Entry 4ZGR (X-ray diffraction, 1.97 A resolution); this record covers chains A and B.

# Chain A
Protein: rRNA N-glycosidase
Source organism: Momordica charantia
Notes: EC 3.2.2.22
Reference sequence: B7X8M2 (B7X8M2_MOMCH); residues 1-247 here correspond to UniProt positions 24-270 (UniProt number = residue number + 23)
Sequence (247 residues; numbered 1 to 247; the number before each row is that of its first residue):
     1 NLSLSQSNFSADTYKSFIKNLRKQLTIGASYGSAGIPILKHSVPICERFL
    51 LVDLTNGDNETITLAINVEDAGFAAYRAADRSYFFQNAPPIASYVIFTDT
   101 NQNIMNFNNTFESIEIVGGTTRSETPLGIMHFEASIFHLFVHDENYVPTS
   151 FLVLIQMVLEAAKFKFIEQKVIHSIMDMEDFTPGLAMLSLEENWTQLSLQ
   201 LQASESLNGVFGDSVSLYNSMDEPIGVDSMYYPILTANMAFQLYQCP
Disulfide bonds: Cys46 forms a disulfide with the same residue of a neighbouring copy of this chain
Residues lining bound ligands: N-acetylglucosamine (NAG; 2-acetamido-2-deoxy-beta-D-glucopyranose): Gln86, Asn87, Asn108, Ser113

# Chain B
Protein: rRNA N-glycosidase
Source organism: Momordica charantia
Notes: EC 3.2.2.22
Reference sequence: B7X8M2 (B7X8M2_MOMCH); residues 1-261 here correspond to UniProt positions 287-547 (UniProt number = residue number + 286)
Sequence (261 residues; each row starts with the number of its first residue):
     1 NEQCSPQQRTTRISGRDGLCVDVYGALTADGSRVILYPCGQQQNQQWTFY
    51 PDNTIRSLGKCLATSALSSGSNVVITNCDYLRYDDGWMVSSSGTMMNKSS
   101 HLVLTANAATSRTNLTGENNVFAAKQAWRIGNYVEPIVTTIIGLRHMCLE
   151 ATDNDTNVWLESCVKNKTKQYWALYSDDTIRVNNNRNLCVSSSTDSSSKL
   201 IVIRRCDGSINQRWVFTPQGTISNPGYEAVMDVAQNDVYLKKIVLSSATD
   251 KGNGQQWTVFY
Disulfide bonds: Cys20-Cys39, Cys61-Cys78, Cys148-Cys163, Cys189-Cys206
Glycans and other covalent adducts: N-acetylglucosamine (NAG) linked to Asn97, Asn114

# Chain A / chain B interface
Inter-chain disulfides: Cys246(A)-Cys4(B)
Residue-residue contacts - 69 pairs, chain A then chain B:
  Ala11(A) with His146(B)
  Asp12(A) with His146(B), salt bridge
  Lys15(A) with His146(B)
  Ser33(A) with Ser91(B)
  Ala34(A) with Pro218(B)
  Gly35(A) with Pro218(B)
  Ile36(A) with Pro218(B), hydrophobic
  Lys165(A) with Pro218(B); Gly220(B)
  Phe166(A) with Phe260(B), hydrophobic; Tyr261(B), hydrophobic
  Gln169(A) with Ile142(B); Phe260(B)
  Lys170(A) with Phe260(B)
  Ile172(A) with His146(B)
  His173(A) with Ile142(B); Phe260(B)
  Met176(A) with His146(B)
  Leu190(A) with Tyr261(B)
  Leu199(A) with Gln3(B)
  Ala203(A) with Gln3(B); Cys4(B); Pro6(B)
  Ser206(A) with Pro6(B); Pro51(B)
  Leu207(A) with Pro6(B), hydrophobic; Arg9(B); Phe49(B); Tyr50(B); Pro51(B)
  Asn208(A) with Asn53(B); Trp87(B), hydrogen bond (side chain-backbone); Met88(B); Val89(B), hydrogen bond (side chain-backbone)
  Val210(A) with Arg9(B); Phe49(B), hydrophobic; Ile130(B), hydrophobic
  Phe211(A) with Arg9(B)
  Gly212(A) with Pro6(B); Arg9(B), hydrogen bond (backbone-side chain)
  Asp213(A) with Arg9(B)
  Ser214(A) with Arg9(B)
  Tyr218(A) with Tyr261(B)
  Asn219(A) with Tyr261(B)
  Ser220(A) with Tyr261(B), hydrogen bond (backbone-backbone)
  Ile225(A) with Tyr133(B), hydrophobic
  Gly226(A) with Tyr133(B)
  Asp228(A) with Thr11(B), hydrogen bond; Gly131(B); Asn132(B), hydrogen bond (side chain-backbone)
  Ser229(A) with Ile130(B), hydrogen bond (side chain-backbone)
  Met230(A) with Ser91(B)
  Tyr231(A) with Val89(B); Ser90(B); Ser91(B); Arg129(B); Ile130(B)
  Tyr232(A) with Arg129(B); Gly131(B); Asn132(B); Tyr133(B), hydrogen bond (side chain-backbone)
  Pro233(A) with Leu174(B), hydrophobic
  Ile234(A) with Ile137(B), hydrophobic; Tyr261(B), hydrophobic
  Thr236(A) with Pro218(B)
  Ala237(A) with Phe216(B), hydrophobic
  Asn238(A) with Tyr261(B), hydrogen bond
  Gln245(A) with Cys4(B)
  Cys246(A) with Cys4(B), disulfide
Other interface residues (no listed pair), chain A (45 interface residues in all): Gln200, Pro224, Pro247
Other interface residues (no listed pair), chain B (37 interface residues in all): Asn1, Ser5, Gln8, Gly93, Thr217, Gln219, Gln256, Thr258, Val259

# In short
The interface between chain A and chain B involves 45 residues on one side and 37 on the other; the contacts
include 1 disulfide bond, 9 hydrogen bonds and 1 salt bridge. Among the polar pairs are Asp12(A)-His146(B),
Asn208(A)-Trp87(B) and Asn208(A)-Val89(B).
Chain A is rRNA N-glycosidase and chain B is rRNA N-glycosidase, both from Momordica charantia; the structure,
Structural studies on a non-toxic homologue of type II RIPs from Momordica charantia (bitter gourd) in ...,
was determined by X-ray diffraction, deposited together with 4Z8S, 4Z9W, 4ZA3, 4ZBV, 4ZFU, 4ZFW, 4ZFY and
4ZLB.
